PDB entry 6ISD | X-ray diffraction, 2.40 A resolution | chains A and B

== Chain A (and B) ==
Protein: 4-hydroxyphenylpyruvate dioxygenase
Organism: Arabidopsis thaliana
Notes: EC 1.13.11.27; chain B of this document is another copy of the same molecule, construct and numbering; everything in this record applies to it too
Reference sequence: P93836 (HPPD_ARATH); residues 1-445 here = UniProt positions 1-445
Sequence (445 residues; row label = number of the first residue in the row):
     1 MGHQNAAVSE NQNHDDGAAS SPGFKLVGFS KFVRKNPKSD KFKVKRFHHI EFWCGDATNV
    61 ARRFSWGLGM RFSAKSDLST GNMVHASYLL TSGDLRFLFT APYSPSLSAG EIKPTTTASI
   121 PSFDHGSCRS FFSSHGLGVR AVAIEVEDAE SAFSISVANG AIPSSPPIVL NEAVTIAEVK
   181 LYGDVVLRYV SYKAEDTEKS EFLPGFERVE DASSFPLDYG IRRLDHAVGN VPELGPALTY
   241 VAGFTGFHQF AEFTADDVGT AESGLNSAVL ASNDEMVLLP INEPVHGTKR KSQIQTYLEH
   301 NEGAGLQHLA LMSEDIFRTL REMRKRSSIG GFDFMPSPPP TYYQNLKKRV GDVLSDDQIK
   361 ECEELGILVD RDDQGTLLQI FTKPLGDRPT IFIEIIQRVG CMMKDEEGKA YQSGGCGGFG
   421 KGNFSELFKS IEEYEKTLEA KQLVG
Unresolved in the structure: 1-29, 108-114, 194-201, 212-214, 254-262, 288-289, 404-410, 435-445 (chain B: 1-29, 107-113, 194-201, 211-214, 254-261, 288-289, 404-410, 437-445)
Ion coordination: Co2+: His-226, His-308, Glu-394 (together with Sulcotrione)
Ligand contacts: Sulcotrione: His-226, Val-228, Leu-265, Ser-267, Pro-280, Asn-282, Gln-307, His-308, Ala-310, Leu-368, Gln-379, Phe-381, Phe-392, Glu-394, Phe-419, Gly-420, Asn-423, Phe-424, Leu-427
UniProt features mapped onto this chain:
  - binding site (Fe cation): His-226, His-308, Glu-394

== Interface between chain A and chain B ==
Residue-residue contacts (60; chain A residue first):
  Gly-55(A) / Phe-132(B)
  Gly-55(A) / Asp-387(B)
  Asp-56(A) / Phe-132(B)
  Asp-56(A) / Gly-386(B)
  Asp-56(A) / Asp-387(B)  hydrogen bond (side chain-backbone)
  Ala-57(A) / Asp-387(B)  hydrogen bond (backbone-side chain)
  Thr-58(A) / Gly-386(B)
  Thr-58(A) / Asp-387(B)  hydrogen bond
  Asn-59(A) / Val-60(B)
  Asn-59(A) / Arg-63(B)  hydrogen bond
  Asn-59(A) / Phe-64(B)
  Asn-59(A) / Leu-137(B)
  Asn-59(A) / Leu-385(B)  hydrogen bond (side chain-backbone)
  Arg-62(A) / Arg-63(B)
  Arg-62(A) / Ser-327(B)  hydrogen bond (side chain-backbone)
  Arg-62(A) / Gly-330(B)
  Arg-62(A) / Gly-331(B)  hydrogen bond (side chain-backbone)
  Arg-62(A) / Asp-333(B)  salt bridge
  Arg-63(A) / Asn-59(B)  hydrogen bond
  Arg-63(A) / Arg-62(B)
  Phe-64(A) / Asn-59(B)
  Trp-66(A) / Trp-66(B)  hydrophobic
  Trp-66(A) / Ile-329(B)
  Leu-78(A) / His-300(B)
  Leu-78(A) / Pro-389(B)
  Ala-101(A) / Asp-387(B)
  Tyr-103(A) / Asp-387(B)
  Ser-104(A) / Glu-302(B)  hydrogen bond
  Ser-104(A) / Arg-388(B)
  Arg-129(A) / Ser-133(B)  hydrogen bond (side chain-backbone)
  Arg-129(A) / Arg-388(B)
  Phe-132(A) / Gly-55(B)
  Phe-132(A) / Asp-56(B)
  Phe-132(A) / Arg-129(B)
  Ser-133(A) / Arg-129(B)  hydrogen bond
  Leu-137(A) / Asp-56(B)
  Leu-137(A) / Asn-59(B)
  Leu-217(A) / Ile-329(B)  hydrophobic
  His-300(A) / Leu-78(B)
  Glu-302(A) / Ser-104(B)  hydrogen bond
  Glu-302(A) / Ser-106(B)  hydrogen bond
  Ser-327(A) / Arg-62(B)  hydrogen bond (backbone-side chain)
  Ile-329(A) / Trp-66(B)
  Ile-329(A) / Leu-217(B)  hydrophobic
  Gly-330(A) / Arg-62(B)
  Gly-331(A) / Arg-62(B)  hydrogen bond (backbone-side chain)
  Asp-333(A) / Arg-62(B)  salt bridge
  Leu-385(A) / Asn-59(B)  hydrogen bond (backbone-side chain)
  Gly-386(A) / Asp-56(B)
  Gly-386(A) / Thr-58(B)
  Gly-386(A) / Asn-59(B)
  Asp-387(A) / Gly-55(B)
  Asp-387(A) / Asp-56(B)  hydrogen bond (backbone-side chain)
  Asp-387(A) / Ala-57(B)  hydrogen bond (side chain-backbone)
  Asp-387(A) / Thr-58(B)  hydrogen bond
  Asp-387(A) / Ala-86(B)
  Asp-387(A) / Tyr-88(B)
  Asp-387(A) / Ala-101(B)
  Asp-387(A) / Tyr-103(B)
  Arg-388(A) / Ser-104(B)
Other interface residues (no listed pair), chain A (37 interface residues in all): Val-60, Ala-86, Tyr-88, Pro-105, Ser-106, His-125, Phe-332, Pro-389
Other interface residues (no listed pair), chain B (36 interface residues in all): Glu-299, Ser-328

== Overview ==
37 residues of chain A face 36 of chain B across their interface, with 19 hydrogen bonds and 2 salt bridges.
Polar pairs include Arg-62(A)/Asp-333(B), Asp-56(A)/Asp-387(B) and Ala-57(A)/Asp-387(B). Chain A binds
Sulcotrione. From UniProt: 3 Fe cation-binding residues on chain A.
Chain A and chain B are both 4-hydroxyphenylpyruvate dioxygenase (Arabidopsis thaliana); the structure,
Crystal structure of Arabidopsis thaliana HPPD complexed with sulcotrione, was determined by X-ray
diffraction, deposited together with 6J63 and 5YWG.
